Entry 8S7V (electron microscopy, 2.56 A resolution); this record covers chains A and D of the 12 polymer chains in the assembly.

# Chain A
Name: Methyl-coenzyme M reductase subunit gamma
Organism: Methanococcus maripaludis
Notes: EC 2.8.4.1
UniProtKB: A0A2L1CBG2 (A0A2L1CBG2_METMI); residues 1-260 here = UniProt positions 1-260
Chain sequence (260 residues; each row starts with the number of its first residue):
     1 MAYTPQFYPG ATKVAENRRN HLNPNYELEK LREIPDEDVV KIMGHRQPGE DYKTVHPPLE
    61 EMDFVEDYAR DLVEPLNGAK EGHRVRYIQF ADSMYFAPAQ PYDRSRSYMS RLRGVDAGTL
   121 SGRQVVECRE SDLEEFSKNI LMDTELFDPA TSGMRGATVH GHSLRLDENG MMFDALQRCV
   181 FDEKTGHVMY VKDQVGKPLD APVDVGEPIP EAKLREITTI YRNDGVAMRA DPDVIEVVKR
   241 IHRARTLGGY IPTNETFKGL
Not modelled in the structure: 1
Small-molecule neighbours: factor 430 (F43): L120, S121, G122, R123, A157, T158, V159, H160, H162

# Chain D
Name: Methyl-coenzyme M reductase subunit beta
Organism: Methanococcus maripaludis
Notes: EC 2.8.4.1
UniProtKB: A0A2L1CBB3 (A0A2L1CBB3_METMI); numbering as in UniProt (aligned over 1-443)
Chain sequence (443 residues; each row starts with the number of its first residue):
     1 MVKYEDKISL YDAKGNLVAE NVPLEAISPL YNPTIKSMVK NIKRTVAVNL AGIEGTLAAG
    61 KIGGKGCQVP GRTLDISAVS NAQAIADEVE KILKVSEDDD TAVKIINGGK QLAVQVPTAR
   121 LEVAAEYSVS MLSTAMALKE ALIKTFNIDM FDGSTVHAAI VGNYPQVMDY AGGNIASLLG
   181 APSMMEGLGY ALRNIPVNHA VATTKKNMMN AIAFSSVMEQ TATFEMGDAV GSFERQHLLG
   241 LAYQGLNADN LVIDFIKANA KGTVGSVVET VIDRAIADGV IVVDKTMSSG FNMYKPADVN
   301 KWNAYAAAGL VAAVAVSCGA ARAAQNVASV ILYFNDILEY ETGLPGVDYG RSMGTAVGFS
   361 FFSHSIYGGG GPGIFNGNHV VTRHSKGFAI PPVCAAMCAD AGTQMFSPEH TSGLVGSVYS
   421 AFDEFREPMK YVIEGALSIK DQF
Not modelled in the structure: 1
Sequence notes: conflict G173 (Ser in A0A2L1CBB3)
Small-molecule neighbours:
  - 1-thioethanesulfonic acid (COM): F361, S365, Y367
  - factor 430 (F43): S365, I366, Y367
  - Coenzyme B (TP7): F361, F362, Y367, G368, G369, H379, V380, V381
What the authors report for this chain:
  - conformationally variable residues (loop rearrangement): F361 to G371

# How chain A and chain D interact
Contacting residue pairs (119; chain A residue first):
  Y3(A) - E269(D)
  Y3(A) - I272(D)
  Y3(A) - D273(D)
  Y3(A) - I276(D)  hydrophobic
  Y3(A) - Y294(D)
  Y3(A) - E341(D)  hydrogen bond
  P5(A) - E341(D)
  Q6(A) - F291(D)
  Q6(A) - N292(D)  hydrogen bond (side chain-backbone)
  Q6(A) - Y294(D)
  Q6(A) - E341(D)  hydrogen bond (backbone-side chain)
  F7(A) - F291(D)
  F7(A) - Y340(D)
  F7(A) - E341(D)  hydrogen bond (backbone-side chain)
  Y8(A) - F291(D)
  P9(A) - F291(D)  hydrophobic
  P9(A) - Y340(D)
  G10(A) - S289(D)  hydrogen bond (backbone-side chain)
  A11(A) - S289(D)
  H56(A) - A401(D)
  H56(A) - T403(D)
  L59(A) - R322(D)
  L59(A) - A401(D)  hydrophobic
  M62(A) - A401(D)
  F64(A) - R322(D)
  V65(A) - K205(D)
  V65(A) - K206(D)
  D67(A) - K206(D)
  D67(A) - N207(D)
  D67(A) - M208(D)  hydrogen bond (side chain-backbone)
  Y68(A) - A13(D)
  Y68(A) - K14(D)
  A69(A) - M208(D)
  A69(A) - M209(D)  hydrophobic
  R70(A) - R322(D)
  L72(A) - I256(D)  hydrophobic
  L72(A) - K257(D)
  L72(A) - A260(D)
  V73(A) - I256(D)  hydrophobic
  V73(A) - A260(D)
  V73(A) - V316(D)
  V73(A) - G319(D)
  V73(A) - A320(D)
  E74(A) - A260(D)  hydrogen bond (backbone-backbone)
  E74(A) - K261(D)
  E74(A) - A320(D)
  P75(A) - G319(D)
  P75(A) - A320(D)
  P75(A) - R322(D)
  L76(A) - A320(D)  hydrogen bond (backbone-backbone)
  A79(A) - A320(D)
  A79(A) - A321(D)
  V85(A) - Q325(D)
  Y102(A) - D336(D)
  S105(A) - Y333(D)  hydrogen bond
  R106(A) - D336(D)  salt bridge
  R106(A) - Y340(D)
  M109(A) - T263(D)
  M109(A) - V264(D)  hydrogen bond (backbone-backbone)
  M109(A) - G265(D)
  M109(A) - S329(D)
  M109(A) - V330(D)  hydrophobic
  M109(A) - Y333(D)  hydrophobic
  S110(A) - T263(D)  hydrogen bond (backbone-side chain)
  R111(A) - T263(D)
  L112(A) - T263(D)
  R113(A) - A260(D)
  R113(A) - K261(D)
  R113(A) - G262(D)  hydrogen bond (side chain-backbone)
  R113(A) - T263(D)
  R113(A) - A320(D)
  G114(A) - S317(D)
  G114(A) - A320(D)
  G114(A) - A321(D)
  G114(A) - N326(D)  hydrogen bond (backbone-side chain)
  V115(A) - N326(D)
  D116(A) - Q325(D)
  D116(A) - N326(D)
  D116(A) - S329(D)  hydrogen bond
  D116(A) - H364(D)  salt bridge
  A117(A) - S329(D)  hydrogen bond (backbone-side chain)
  A117(A) - Y333(D)
  T119(A) - Y333(D)  hydrogen bond (backbone-side chain)
  E127(A) - Q325(D)
  E127(A) - H364(D)
  R129(A) - A321(D)  hydrogen bond (side chain-backbone)
  R129(A) - R322(D)  hydrogen bond (side chain-backbone)
  R129(A) - T403(D)
  D233(A) - M287(D)
  D233(A) - S288(D)
  D233(A) - S289(D)  hydrogen bond
  E236(A) - M287(D)
  V237(A) - M287(D)  hydrophobic
  V237(A) - F291(D)  hydrophobic
  V237(A) - M293(D)  hydrophobic
  V238(A) - Y340(D)  hydrophobic
  R240(A) - D284(D)  salt bridge
  R240(A) - K285(D)
  R240(A) - M293(D)
  R240(A) - G343(D)
  I241(A) - E339(D)
  I241(A) - Y340(D)  hydrophobic
  I241(A) - G343(D)
  A244(A) - P345(D)  hydrophobic
  R245(A) - E339(D)  salt bridge
  R245(A) - Y349(D)
  R245(A) - G350(D)
  R245(A) - M353(D)
  G248(A) - Y349(D)
  Y250(A) - F233(D)
  I251(A) - S232(D)
  I251(A) - F233(D)  hydrophobic
  P252(A) - F233(D)
  P252(A) - Q236(D)
  P252(A) - N300(D)  hydrogen bond (backbone-side chain)
  P252(A) - Y349(D)
  N254(A) - A297(D)  hydrogen bond (side chain-backbone)
  N254(A) - D298(D)
  F257(A) - V299(D)  hydrophobic
Other interface residues (no listed pair), chain A (60 interface residues in all): A2, L22, V55, E66, G118, G249, T253
Other interface residues (no listed pair), chain D (68 interface residues in all): I253, G290, P296, A323, I337, L344, R351, C398, A399, G402

# In short
Chain A and chain D form an interface of 60 and 68 residues respectively, with 21 hydrogen bonds and 4 salt
bridges. Polar contacts include R106(A)-D336(D), D116(A)-H364(D) and R240(A)-D284(D). Factor 430 is bound
between chain A and chain D. Ligands of chain D: Coenzyme B and 1-thioethanesulfonic acid. The paper reports
conformational variability at F361(D).
Chain A is Methyl-coenzyme M reductase subunit gamma and chain D is Methyl-coenzyme M reductase subunit beta,
both from Methanococcus maripaludis; the structure, Methyl-coenzyme M reductase activation complex binding to
the A2 component, was determined by electron microscopy (same publication as 8S7X and 9H1L).
